Entry 8GRB (X-ray diffraction, 2.85 A resolution); this record covers chains B and D of the 4 polymer chains in the assembly.

# Chain B
Name: Isocitrate dehydrogenase [NAD] subunit alpha, mitochondrial
Source organism: Homo sapiens
Notes: EC 1.1.1.41
Reference sequence: P50213 (IDH3A_HUMAN); residues 1-339 here correspond to UniProt positions 28-366 (UniProt number = residue number + 27)
Amino-acid sequence (339 residues; numbered 1 to 339; the number before each row is that of its first residue):
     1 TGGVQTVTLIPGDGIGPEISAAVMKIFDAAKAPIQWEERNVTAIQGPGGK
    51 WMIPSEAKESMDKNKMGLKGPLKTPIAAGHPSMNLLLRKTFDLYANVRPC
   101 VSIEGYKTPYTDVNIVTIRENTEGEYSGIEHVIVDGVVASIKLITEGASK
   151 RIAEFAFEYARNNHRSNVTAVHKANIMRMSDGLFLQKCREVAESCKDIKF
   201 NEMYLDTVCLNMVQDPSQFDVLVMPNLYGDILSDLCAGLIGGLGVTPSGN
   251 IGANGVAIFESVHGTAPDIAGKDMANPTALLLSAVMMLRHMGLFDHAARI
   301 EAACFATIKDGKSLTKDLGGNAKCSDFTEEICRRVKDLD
Not modelled in the structure: 1, 48-50, 338-339
Differences from the reference sequence: engineered mutation Ala139 (Gln166 in P50213)
UniProt features mapped onto this chain:
  - binding site (substrate): Arg88, Arg98, Arg119
  - binding site (Mg(2+)): Asp206, Asp230, Asp234
  - site (Critical for catalysis): Tyr126, Lys173
  - modified residue: Lys50 (N6-succinyllysine), Thr74 (Phosphothreonine), Lys196 (N6-acetyllysine), Lys316 (N6-acetyllysine), Lys323 (N6-succinyllysine)
Reported in the primary citation:
  - mutagenesis - Q139A: increased catalytic activity
  - mutagenesis - Q139A: increased stability
  - catalytic residues: Tyr126, Asp230 (proposed by the authors, not directly observed)

# Chain D
Name: Isoform A of Isocitrate dehydrogenase [NAD] subunit beta, mitochondrial
Source organism: Homo sapiens
Reference sequence: O43837-2 (IDH3B_HUMAN); residues 1-340 here correspond to UniProt positions 35-374 (UniProt number = residue number + 34)
Amino-acid sequence (352 residues; numbered 1 to 352; the number before each row is that of its first residue):
     1 ASRSQAEDVRVEGSFPVTMLPGDGVGPELMHAVKEVFKAAAVPVEFQEHH
    51 LSEVQNMASEEKLEQVLSSMKENKVAIIGKIHTPMEYKGELASYDMRLRR
   101 KLDLFANVVHVKSLPGYMTRHNNLDLVIIREQTEGEYSSLEHESARGVIE
   151 CLKIVTRAKSQRIAKFAFDYATKKGRGKVTAVHKANIMKLGDGLFLQCCE
   201 EVAELYPKIKFETMIIDNCCMQLVQNPYQFDVLVMPNLYGNIIDNLAAGL
   251 VGGAGVVPGESYSAEYAVFETGARHPFAQAVGRNIANPTAMLLSASNMLR
   301 HLNLEYHSSMIADAVKKVIKVGKVRTSDMGGYATCHDFTEEICRRVKDLD
   351 EN
Not modelled in the structure: 1-13, 53-61, 82-91, 352
Differences from the reference sequence: expression tag (341-352)
Reported in the primary citation:
  - catalytic residues: Lys184 (proposed by the authors, not directly observed)

# Chain B / chain D interface
Contacting residue pairs - 11 pairs, chain B then chain D:
  Ile129(B) with His142(D); Glu143(D)
  His131(B) with Leu140(D); Glu141(D); His142(D), hydrogen bond; Leu152(D)
  Val132(B) with Leu140(D)
  Ile133(B) with Leu152(D), hydrophobic; Ile154(D), hydrophobic
  Val134(B) with Thr156(D)
  Leu143(B) with Ser144(D)
Interface residues without a listed pair, chain B (7 interface residues in all): Ile141

# Overview
The interface between chain B and chain D involves 7 residues on one side and 8 on the other; the contacts
include 1 hydrogen bond. The hydrogen-bonded pair is His131(B)-His142(D). From the paper: catalytic residues
Tyr126(B), Asp230(B) and Lys184(D); Q139A of chain B increases catalytic activity.
Chain B is Isocitrate dehydrogenase [NAD] subunit alpha, mitochondrial and chain D is Isoform A of Isocitrate
dehydrogenase [NAD] subunit beta, mitochondrial, both from Homo sapiens; the structure, Crystal structure of a
constitutively active mutant of the alpha beta heterodimer of human IDH3, was determined by X-ray diffraction,
deposited together with 8GRD, 8GRG, 8GRU and 8GS5.
